PDB entry 9F16 | electron microscopy, 4.40 A resolution (low resolution: residue-level contacts below are approximate; hydrogen-bond / salt-bridge calls are withheld) | chains E and F of the 7 polymer chains in the assembly

== Chain E (and F) ==
Protein: Volume-regulated anion channel subunit LRRC8C
Source organism: Homo sapiens
Notes: chain F of this document is another copy of the same molecule, construct and numbering; everything in this record applies to it too
Reference sequence: Q8TDW0 (LRC8C_HUMAN); residues 2-801 here = UniProt positions 2-801
Amino-acid sequence (811 residues; row label = number of the first residue in the row; numbering starts at 0):
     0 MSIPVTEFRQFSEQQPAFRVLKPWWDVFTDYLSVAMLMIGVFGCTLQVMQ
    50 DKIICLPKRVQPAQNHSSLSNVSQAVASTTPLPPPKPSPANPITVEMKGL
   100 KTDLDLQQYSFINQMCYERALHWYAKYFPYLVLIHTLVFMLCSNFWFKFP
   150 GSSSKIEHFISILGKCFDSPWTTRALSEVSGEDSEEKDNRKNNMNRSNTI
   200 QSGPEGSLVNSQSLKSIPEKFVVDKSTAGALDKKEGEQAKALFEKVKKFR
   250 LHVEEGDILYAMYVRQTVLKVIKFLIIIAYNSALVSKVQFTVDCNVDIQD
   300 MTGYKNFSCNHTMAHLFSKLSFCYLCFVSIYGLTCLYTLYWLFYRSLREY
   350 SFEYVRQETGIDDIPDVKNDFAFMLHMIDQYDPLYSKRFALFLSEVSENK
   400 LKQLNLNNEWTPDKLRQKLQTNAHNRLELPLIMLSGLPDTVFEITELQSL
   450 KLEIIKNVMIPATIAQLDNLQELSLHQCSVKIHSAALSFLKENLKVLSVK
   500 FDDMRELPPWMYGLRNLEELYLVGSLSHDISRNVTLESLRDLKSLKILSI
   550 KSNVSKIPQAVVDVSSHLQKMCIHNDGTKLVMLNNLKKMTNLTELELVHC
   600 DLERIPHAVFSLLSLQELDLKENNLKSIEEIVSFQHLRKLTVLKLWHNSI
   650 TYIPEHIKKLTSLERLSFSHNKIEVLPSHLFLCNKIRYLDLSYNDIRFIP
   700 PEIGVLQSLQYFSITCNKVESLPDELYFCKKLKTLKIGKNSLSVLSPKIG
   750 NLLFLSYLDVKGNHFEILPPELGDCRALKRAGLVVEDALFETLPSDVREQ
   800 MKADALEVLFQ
Not modelled in the structure: 0-15, 60-94, 177-235, 528-530, 805-810
Sequence notes: initiating methionine (0); expression tag (1, 802-810); conflict G205 (Asp in Q8TDW0); engineered mutation L390 (Val in Q8TDW0)
Cystine bridges: C54-C308, C115-C293

== Chain E / chain F interface ==
Residue-residue contacts (55; chain E residue first):
  V47(E) - M48(F)
  R58(E) - M96(F)
  T101(E) - G98(F)
  D102(E) - G98(F)
  D102(E) - K100(F)
  L103(E) - G98(F)
  L103(E) - L99(F)
  D104(E) - Y108(F)
  Q106(E) - C54(F)
  Q106(E) - Y108(F)
  Q106(E) - N112(F)
  Q107(E) - L55(F)
  Q107(E) - T101(F)
  Q107(E) - Y108(F)
  S109(E) - I53(F)
  F110(E) - I53(F)
  F110(E) - L55(F)
  F110(E) - N309(F)
  Q113(E) - I53(F)
  Q113(E) - N309(F)
  Q113(E) - H310(F)
  Q113(E) - T311(F)
  M114(E) - F289(F)
  E117(E) - F289(F)
  E117(E) - H314(F)
  R118(E) - F289(F)
  K125(E) - H314(F)
  Y126(E) - H314(F)
  Y126(E) - K318(F)
  K147(E) - Y30(F)
  F148(E) - W23(F)
  P149(E) - Y380(F)
  G150(E) - Y380(F)
  K154(E) - D381(F)
  K247(E) - R387(F)
  H251(E) - L383(F)
  Q298(E) - M96(F)
  D299(E) - K57(F)
  D299(E) - V59(F)
  D299(E) - L99(F)
  M300(E) - L55(F)
  M300(E) - P56(F)
  M300(E) - K57(F)
  M300(E) - L99(F)
  M300(E) - S307(F)
  T301(E) - L55(F)
  T301(E) - L99(F)
  G302(E) - M96(F)
  G302(E) - K97(F)
  G302(E) - L99(F)
  Y303(E) - M96(F)
  Y303(E) - K97(F)
  Y303(E) - G98(F)
  C715(E) - K545(F)
  E790(E) - K732(F)
Also at the interface, not in a pair above, chain E (34 interface residues in all): V59, Y129, S153
Also at the interface, not in a pair above, chain F (39 interface residues in all): K21, V26, F41, L45, R58, E95, L103, T290, L315

== Summary ==
34 residues of chain E and 39 residues of chain F are in contact.
Chain E and chain F are both Volume-regulated anion channel subunit LRRC8C (Homo sapiens); the structure,
Structure of a homomeric LRRC8C point mutation disease mutant, was determined by electron microscopy,
deposited together with 8RTS and 9EZC.
